8DKN - chains A and C; structure by X-ray diffraction, 1.95 A resolution.

# Chain A
Name: Peroxisome proliferator-activated receptor gamma
Source organism: Homo sapiens
UniProt: P37231 (PPARG_HUMAN); residues 234-505 here = UniProt positions 234-505
Chain sequence (273 residues; each row starts with the number of its first residue):
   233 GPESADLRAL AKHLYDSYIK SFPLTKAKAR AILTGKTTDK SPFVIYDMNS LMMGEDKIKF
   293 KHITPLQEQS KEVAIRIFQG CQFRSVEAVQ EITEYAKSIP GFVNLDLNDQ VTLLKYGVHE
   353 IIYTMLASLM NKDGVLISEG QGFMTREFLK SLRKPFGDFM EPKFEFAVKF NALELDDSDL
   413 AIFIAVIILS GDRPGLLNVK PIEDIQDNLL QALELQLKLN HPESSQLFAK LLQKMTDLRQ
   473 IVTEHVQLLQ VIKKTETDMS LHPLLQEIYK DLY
Unresolved in the structure: 233, 290-296
Covalent attachments: 2-chloro-5-nitro-N-(pyridin-4-yl)benzamide (EEY) linked to Cys-313
Sequence notes: expression tag (233)
Small-molecule neighbours:
  - 3-cyclohexyl-1-propylsulfonic acid (CXS), molecule 1: Gln-311, Gln-314, Phe-315, Ser-317, Val-318
  - 3-cyclohexyl-1-propylsulfonic acid (CXS), molecule 2: Arg-316, Ile-354, Met-357, Leu-358, Leu-361, Glu-371, Asp-503, Leu-504, Tyr-505
  - 2-chloro-5-nitro-N-(pyridin-4-yl)benzamide (EEY): Ile-309, Phe-310, Gln-314, His-351, Tyr-355, Phe-391, Met-392, Lys-395, Val-474, His-477, Leu-480, Tyr-501, Leu-504, Tyr-505
UniProt features mapped onto this chain:
  - motif: Pro-495 to Asp-503 (9aaTAD)
  - binding site (rosiglitazone): Gln-314 to Ser-317, His-351, His-477, Tyr-501
  - cross-link: Lys-252 (Glycyl lysine isopeptide (Lys-Gly) (interchain with G-Cter in ubiquitin))
  - natural variant: Gln-314 (Q314P: In colon cancer), Arg-316 (R316H: In colon cancer), Val-318 (V318M: In diabetes), Phe-388 (F388L: In FPLD3), Arg-425 (R425C: In FPLD3), Pro-495 (P495L: In diabetes)
  - mutagenesis: Lys-252 (K252R: More than 50% loss of ubiquitination)
From the paper describing this entry:
  - binding site for 2-chloro-5-nitro-N-(pyridin-4-yl)benzamide: Cys-313, Gln-314, Tyr-505
  - contacts within the chain: His-351/Tyr-505, Tyr-355/Tyr-505, Lys-395/Tyr-505
  - mutagenesis - Y505DEL: abolished binding to 2-chloro-5-nitro-N-(pyridin-4-yl)benzamide
  - mutagenesis - Y505DEL: unchanged binding to agonists and inverse agonists
  - mutagenesis - Y505DEL: unchanged binding to SR10221 series

# Chain C
Name: Nuclear receptor corepressor 1 peptide
UniProt: O75376 (NCOR1_HUMAN); residues 2-14 here correspond to UniProt positions 2260-2272 (UniProt number = residue number + 2258)
Chain sequence (13 residues; row label = number of the first residue in the row):
     2 NLGLEDIIRK ALM
Small-molecule neighbours: 3-cyclohexyl-1-propylsulfonic acid (CXS): Leu-3, Gly-4, Leu-5, Ile-8
UniProt features mapped onto this chain:
  - motif: Leu-5 to Ile-9 (CORNR box 3)

# Interface between chain A and chain C
Residue-residue contacts (16; chain A residue first):
  Val-318(A) with Ile-8(C), hydrophobic
  Val-321(A) with Ile-9(C), hydrophobic
  Thr-325(A) with Ile-9(C); Ala-12(C); Leu-13(C)
  Lys-329(A) with Ala-12(C), hydrogen bond (side chain-backbone); Leu-13(C)
  Phe-334(A) with Leu-13(C), hydrophobic
  Leu-339(A) with Leu-13(C), hydrophobic
  Gln-342(A) with Leu-13(C)
  Val-343(A) with Leu-13(C), hydrophobic
  Leu-346(A) with Ile-9(C)
  Lys-347(A) with Leu-5(C); Glu-6(C), salt bridge; Ile-9(C)
  His-351(A) with Leu-5(C)
Other interface residues (no listed pair), chain A (14 interface residues in all): Gln-322, Glu-326, Val-350
Other interface residues (no listed pair), chain C (8 interface residues in all): Arg-10, Met-14

# Overview
14 residues of chain A face 8 of chain C across their interface, with 1 hydrogen bond and 1 salt bridge. Polar
pairs include Lys-347(A)/Glu-6(C) and Lys-329(A)/Ala-12(C). The paper reports a binding site for
2-chloro-5-nitro-N-(pyridin-4-yl)benzamide at Cys-313(A), Gln-314(A) and Tyr-505(A); Y505DEL of chain A
abolishes binding to 2-chloro-5-nitro-N-(pyridin-4-yl)benzamide.
Chain A is Peroxisome proliferator-activated receptor gamma (Homo sapiens) and chain C is Nuclear receptor
corepressor 1 peptide; the structure, PPARg bound to T0070907 and Co-R peptide, was determined by X-ray
diffraction (same publication as 8DKV, 8DSY and 8DSZ).
